Entry 5N5Z (electron microscopy, 7.70 A resolution (low resolution: residue-level contacts below are approximate; hydrogen-bond / salt-bridge calls are withheld)); this record covers chains P and Q of the 18 polymer chains in the assembly.

== Chain P ==
Protein: RNA polymerase I-specific transcription initiation factor RRN6
Organism: Saccharomyces cerevisiae
UniProtKB: P32786 (RRN6_YEAST); numbering as in UniProt (aligned over 1-894)
Chain sequence (894 residues; numbered 1 to 894; the number before each row is that of its first residue):
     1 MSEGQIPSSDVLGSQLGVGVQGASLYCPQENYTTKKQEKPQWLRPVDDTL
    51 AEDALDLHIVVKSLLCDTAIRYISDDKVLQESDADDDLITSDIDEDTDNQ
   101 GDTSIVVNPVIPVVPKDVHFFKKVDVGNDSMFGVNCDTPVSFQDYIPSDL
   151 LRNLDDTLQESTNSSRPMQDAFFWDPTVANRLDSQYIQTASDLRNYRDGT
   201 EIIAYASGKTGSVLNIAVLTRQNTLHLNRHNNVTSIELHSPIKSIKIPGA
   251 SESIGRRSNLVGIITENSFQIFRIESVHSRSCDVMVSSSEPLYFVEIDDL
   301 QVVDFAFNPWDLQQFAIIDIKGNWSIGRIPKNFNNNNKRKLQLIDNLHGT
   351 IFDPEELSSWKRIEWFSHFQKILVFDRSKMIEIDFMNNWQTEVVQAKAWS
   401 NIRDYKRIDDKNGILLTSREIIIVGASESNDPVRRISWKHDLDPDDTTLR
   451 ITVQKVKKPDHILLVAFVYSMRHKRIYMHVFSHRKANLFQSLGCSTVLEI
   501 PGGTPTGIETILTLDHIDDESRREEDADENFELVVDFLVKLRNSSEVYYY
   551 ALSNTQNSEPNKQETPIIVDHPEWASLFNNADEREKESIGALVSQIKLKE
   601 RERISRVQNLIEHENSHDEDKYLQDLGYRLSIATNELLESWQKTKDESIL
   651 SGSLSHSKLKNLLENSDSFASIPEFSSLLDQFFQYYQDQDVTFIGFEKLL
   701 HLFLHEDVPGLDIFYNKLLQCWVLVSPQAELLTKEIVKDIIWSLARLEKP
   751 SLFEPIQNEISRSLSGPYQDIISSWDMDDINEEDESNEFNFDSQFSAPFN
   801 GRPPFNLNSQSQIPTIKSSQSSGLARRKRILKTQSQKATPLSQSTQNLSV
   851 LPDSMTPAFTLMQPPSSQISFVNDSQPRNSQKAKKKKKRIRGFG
Disordered / not traced: 1-19, 28-48, 69-183, 306-313, 336-341, 512-530, 559-566, 780-894

== Chain Q ==
Protein: RNA polymerase I-specific transcription initiation factor RRN7
Organism: Saccharomyces cerevisiae
UniProtKB: P40992 (RRN7_YEAST); numbering as in UniProt (aligned over 1-514)
Chain sequence (514 residues; numbered 1 to 514; the number before each row is that of its first residue):
     1 MSTFIRGPICGTDNCPSRLWRIIDGRRTCQYGHVMEGDVEFNDDEDDLNG
    51 LGAGVITRRLNLTTNATGSFQSSQLTNSQLLQQQQRQSHKKFKKLIGHEA
   101 KLLFLKSFQFILKRQIRWLITEMRFPKEFEHVAKIIWLKILKTINDQPQE
   151 ELKLQLHMTSTISILYLASTHLSLPVYTCDYIKWICTAKMPYFQASEILP
   201 KSWRIQLPNYYVSILEGSISPFNGQLYNKIALTCGMIHFKEFFNSEISCQ
   251 GLLLKLVMQCALPPEFYFYTKQVIEFEETDIRNLTLWERTDERHTGRVSN
   301 HAELRVLSYFMLTINWMLSFDRDRQYPLKWILSLTESLTQRTTTSESIGR
   351 NIVKVVYPDKPTSSDYFQWSEEETLEFLKWMEKQFLPTQTKSLHNENGSM
   401 EMTIDQKIARRKLYKIFPLDREANHDGEFNDSTHQLTFIEDLQERYAKQT
   451 PFFESNKIRDSLNYQEANPPARKEAIGRLLTHIASQLLVDFAISKEQLKD
   501 CISRIKNACLHRMN
Disordered / not traced: 1-2, 36-93, 200-203, 391-404, 421-431, 454-468
Swiss-Prot annotation at these positions:
  - zinc finger: Thr-3 to Glu-36 (RRN7-type)
  - region: Gly-37 to Ala-66 (B-reader), Thr-67 to Lys-101 (B-linker)
  - binding site (Zn(2+)): Cys-10, Cys-15, Cys-29, His-33
  - mutagenesis: Cys-29 (C29A: Impaired binding to Pol I), His-33 (H33S: Impaired binding to Pol I)
Metal / ion sites: Zn2+: Cys-10, Cys-15, Cys-29

== Chain P / chain Q interface ==
Pairs across the interface (152):
  Arg-472(P) / Lys-360(Q)
  Lys-474(P) / Ser-364(Q)
  Lys-474(P) / Gln-368(Q)
  Arg-475(P) / Ser-364(Q)
  Arg-475(P) / Phe-367(Q)
  Leu-498(P) / Gln-368(Q)
  Ile-568(P) / Glu-474(Q)
  Val-569(P) / Glu-474(Q)
  Val-569(P) / Thr-481(Q)
  Glu-573(P) / Lys-495(Q)
  Glu-573(P) / Lys-499(Q)
  Trp-574(P) / Ala-484(Q)
  Trp-574(P) / Lys-495(Q)
  Trp-574(P) / Lys-499(Q)
  Leu-577(P) / Lys-499(Q)
  Leu-577(P) / Ile-502(Q)
  Leu-577(P) / Ser-503(Q)
  Leu-577(P) / Lys-506(Q)
  Phe-578(P) / Asn-315(Q)
  Phe-578(P) / Leu-480(Q)
  Phe-578(P) / Ile-502(Q)
  Phe-578(P) / Lys-506(Q)
  Asn-580(P) / Lys-506(Q)
  Asn-580(P) / Leu-510(Q)
  Arg-584(P) / Asn-514(Q)
  Glu-585(P) / Leu-510(Q)
  Glu-585(P) / Asn-514(Q)
  Lys-586(P) / Phe-320(Q)
  Ser-588(P) / Leu-510(Q)
  Ser-588(P) / Met-513(Q)
  Ser-588(P) / Asn-514(Q)
  Ile-589(P) / Trp-316(Q)
  Ile-589(P) / Phe-320(Q)
  Ala-591(P) / Met-513(Q)
  Leu-592(P) / Phe-276(Q)
  Leu-592(P) / Trp-316(Q)
  Val-593(P) / Trp-316(Q)
  Val-593(P) / Met-317(Q)
  Val-593(P) / Phe-320(Q)
  Ile-596(P) / Gln-272(Q)
  Ile-596(P) / Met-317(Q)
  Lys-597(P) / Asp-323(Q)
  Lys-597(P) / Gln-325(Q)
  Lys-599(P) / Gln-272(Q)
  Glu-600(P) / Phe-268(Q)
  Glu-600(P) / Tyr-269(Q)
  Arg-603(P) / Phe-268(Q)
  Arg-603(P) / Gln-272(Q)
  Ile-649(P) / Phe-242(Q)
  Leu-650(P) / Glu-241(Q)
  Leu-650(P) / Phe-242(Q)
  Gly-652(P) / His-171(Q)
  Gly-652(P) / Phe-242(Q)
  Ser-655(P) / Asn-244(Q)
  His-656(P) / His-171(Q)
  His-656(P) / Asn-244(Q)
  Phe-693(P) / Glu-128(Q)
  Lys-698(P) / Arg-124(Q)
  Leu-702(P) / Met-123(Q)
  Leu-702(P) / Val-176(Q)
  Leu-702(P) / Lys-255(Q)
  Phe-703(P) / Pro-175(Q)
  Phe-703(P) / Gly-251(Q)
  Phe-703(P) / Leu-254(Q)
  Phe-703(P) / Met-258(Q)
  Phe-703(P) / Phe-438(Q)
  Leu-704(P) / Met-258(Q)
  Leu-704(P) / Thr-437(Q)
  Leu-704(P) / Phe-438(Q)
  Leu-704(P) / Ile-439(Q)
  His-705(P) / Lys-183(Q)
  His-705(P) / Glu-346(Q)
  His-705(P) / Phe-438(Q)
  Glu-706(P) / Thr-437(Q)
  Glu-706(P) / Ile-439(Q)
  Asp-707(P) / Arg-124(Q)
  Phe-714(P) / Leu-254(Q)
  Lys-717(P) / Ile-439(Q)
  Lys-717(P) / Gln-443(Q)
  Leu-718(P) / Leu-254(Q)
  Leu-718(P) / Met-258(Q)
  Leu-718(P) / Ile-439(Q)
  Leu-718(P) / Leu-442(Q)
  Leu-718(P) / Gln-443(Q)
  Leu-719(P) / Gln-443(Q)
  Gln-720(P) / Gln-443(Q)
  Cys-721(P) / Ile-439(Q)
  Cys-721(P) / Glu-440(Q)
  Cys-721(P) / Leu-442(Q)
  Cys-721(P) / Gln-443(Q)
  Cys-721(P) / Tyr-446(Q)
  Cys-721(P) / Ala-447(Q)
  Trp-722(P) / Leu-254(Q)
  Trp-722(P) / Pro-264(Q)
  Trp-722(P) / Gln-443(Q)
  Trp-722(P) / Tyr-446(Q)
  Leu-724(P) / Gln-443(Q)
  Leu-724(P) / Glu-444(Q)
  Leu-724(P) / Tyr-446(Q)
  Leu-724(P) / Ala-447(Q)
  Leu-724(P) / Thr-450(Q)
  Val-725(P) / Pro-263(Q)
  Val-725(P) / Gln-443(Q)
  Val-725(P) / Arg-445(Q)
  Val-725(P) / Tyr-446(Q)
  Val-725(P) / Ala-447(Q)
  Val-725(P) / Lys-448(Q)
  Val-725(P) / Gln-449(Q)
  Val-725(P) / Thr-450(Q)
  Ser-726(P) / Glu-265(Q)
  Ser-726(P) / Thr-450(Q)
  Ser-726(P) / Phe-453(Q)
  Pro-727(P) / Phe-453(Q)
  Leu-732(P) / Glu-265(Q)
  Glu-735(P) / Phe-268(Q)
  Ile-736(P) / Leu-254(Q)
  Ile-736(P) / Tyr-267(Q)
  Asp-739(P) / Gln-250(Q)
  Asp-739(P) / Tyr-267(Q)
  Asp-739(P) / Lys-271(Q)
  Ile-740(P) / Gln-250(Q)
  Ile-740(P) / Gly-251(Q)
  Ser-743(P) / Ser-173(Q)
  Ser-743(P) / Gln-250(Q)
  Glu-748(P) / His-171(Q)
  Glu-748(P) / Leu-172(Q)
  Lys-749(P) / His-171(Q)
  Leu-752(P) / Lys-127(Q)
  Asn-758(P) / Ile-135(Q)
  Asn-758(P) / Lys-139(Q)
  Glu-759(P) / Lys-134(Q)
  Glu-759(P) / Ile-135(Q)
  Glu-759(P) / Leu-138(Q)
  Arg-762(P) / Leu-138(Q)
  Arg-762(P) / Lys-139(Q)
  Arg-762(P) / Lys-142(Q)
  Ser-763(P) / Leu-138(Q)
  Ser-765(P) / Lys-142(Q)
  Gly-766(P) / Lys-142(Q)
  Pro-767(P) / Asn-145(Q)
  Pro-767(P) / Asp-146(Q)
  Asp-770(P) / Leu-141(Q)
  Asp-770(P) / Lys-142(Q)
  Asp-770(P) / Asn-145(Q)
  Ser-774(P) / Gln-109(Q)
  Trp-775(P) / Gln-109(Q)
  Trp-775(P) / Lys-113(Q)
  Asp-776(P) / Lys-113(Q)
  Asp-776(P) / Lys-134(Q)
  Met-777(P) / Lys-113(Q)
  Asp-778(P) / Phe-110(Q)
  Asp-778(P) / Lys-113(Q)
Interface residues without a listed pair, chain P (91 interface residues in all): His-473, Glu-499, Ile-567, His-571, Ser-576, Asn-579, Gly-590, Arg-601, Ser-651, Ser-653, Leu-654, Ser-657, Ile-694, Leu-699, His-701, Asn-716, Val-723, Leu-744, Pro-755, Ser-773, Asp-779
Interface residues without a listed pair, chain Q (92 interface residues in all): Leu-105, Arg-114, Arg-117, Pro-126, His-131, Leu-174, Trp-184, Leu-262, Val-273, Met-311, Ser-363, Phe-452, Arg-478, His-482, Leu-488, Glu-496, Leu-498

== Summary ==
The interface between chain P and chain Q involves 91 residues on one side and 92 on the other. Cys-10(Q),
Cys-15(Q) and Cys-29(Q) form the Zn2+ site. From UniProt: 4 Zn2+-binding residues and 2 mutagenesis sites on
chain Q.
Chain P is RNA polymerase I-specific transcription initiation factor RRN6 and chain Q is RNA polymerase
I-specific transcription initiation factor RRN7, both from Saccharomyces cerevisiae; the structure, Cryo-EM
structure of RNA polymerase I in complex with Rrn3 and Core Factor (Orientation II), was determined by
electron microscopy together with 5O7X, 5N5Y, 5N60 and 5N61 from the same study.
